PDB entry 2N8J | solution NMR | chains A and B

[Chain A]
Name: Calmodulin
Organism: Homo sapiens
UniProt: P62158 (CALM_HUMAN); residues 1-148 here correspond to UniProt positions 2-149 (UniProt number = residue number + 1)
Amino-acid sequence (148 residues; each row starts with the number of its first residue):
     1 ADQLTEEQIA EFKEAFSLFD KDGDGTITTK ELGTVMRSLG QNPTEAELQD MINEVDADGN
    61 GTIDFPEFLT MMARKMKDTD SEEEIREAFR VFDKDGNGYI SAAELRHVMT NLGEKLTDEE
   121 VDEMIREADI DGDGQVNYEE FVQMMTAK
What the authors report for this chain:
  - mutagenesis - D20A/D56A, D93A/D129A: decreased binding to Nitric oxide synthase, endothelial (chain B)

[Chain B]
Name: Nitric oxide synthase, endothelial
UniProt: P29474 (NOS3_HUMAN); residues 149-170 here correspond to UniProt positions 491-512 (UniProt number = residue number + 342)
Amino-acid sequence (22 residues; each row starts with the number of its first residue):
   149 TRKKTFKEVA NAVKISASLM GT
Swiss-Prot annotation at these positions:
  - region: Thr-149 to Met-168 (Calmodulin-binding)
  - modified residue: Thr-153 (Phosphothreonine)

[Interface between chain A and chain B]
Residue-residue contacts - 38 pairs, chain A then chain B:
  Glu-6(A) / Asn-159(B)
  Glu-7(A) / Asn-159(B)
  Ala-10(A) / Asn-159(B)
  Glu-11(A) / Ala-160(B)
  Met-36(A) / Leu-167(B)
  Gln-41(A) / Leu-167(B)
  Asn-42(A) / Met-168(B)
  Pro-43(A) / Leu-167(B)
  Thr-44(A) / Gly-169(B)
  Glu-47(A) / Gly-169(B)
  Met-72(A) / Leu-167(B)
  Lys-75(A) / Ser-166(B)
  Lys-75(A) / Leu-167(B)
  Met-76(A) / Ile-163(B)
  Met-76(A) / Ser-166(B)
  Glu-87(A) / Ser-164(B)
  Glu-87(A) / Ala-165(B)
  Glu-87(A) / Ser-166(B)
  Val-91(A) / Val-161(B)
  Val-91(A) / Ser-164(B)
  Phe-92(A) / Phe-154(B)
  Phe-92(A) / Val-157(B)
  Phe-92(A) / Val-161(B)
  Leu-112(A) / Val-161(B)
  Glu-123(A) / Thr-153(B)
  Met-124(A) / Thr-153(B)
  Met-124(A) / Val-157(B)
  Glu-127(A) / Lys-151(B)
  Glu-127(A) / Lys-152(B)
  Glu-127(A) / Thr-153(B)
  Glu-127(A) / Phe-154(B)
  Glu-127(A) / Lys-155(B)
  Phe-141(A) / Phe-154(B)
  Met-144(A) / Phe-154(B)
  Met-144(A) / Lys-155(B)
  Met-145(A) / Phe-154(B)
  Met-145(A) / Lys-162(B)
  Lys-148(A) / Lys-155(B)
Interface residues without a listed pair, chain A (28 interface residues in all): Met-51, Ala-88, Met-109, Ala-147
Interface residues without a listed pair, chain B (20 interface residues in all): Thr-149, Arg-150, Glu-156
Interface features reported in the paper:
  - residue pairs: Met-36(A)/Leu-167(B) (hydrophobic contact), Met-51(A)/Leu-167(B) (hydrophobic contact), Met-72(A)/Leu-167(B) (hydrophobic contact), Lys-75(A)/Leu-167(B) (hydrophobic contact)
  - interface residues, chain A: Val-91(A), Phe-92(A), Leu-112(A), Phe-141(A), Met-144(A)
  - interface residues, chain B: Phe-154(B), Val-161(B)

[Overview]
The interface between chain A and chain B involves 28 residues on one side and 20 on the other. The paper
describes hydrophobic contacts between Met-36(A) and Leu-167(B), Met-51(A) and Leu-167(B) and Met-72(A) and
Leu-167(B) among others. From the paper: D20A/D56A and D93A/D129A of chain A reduce binding to Nitric oxide
synthase, endothelial (chain B); interface residues Val-91(A), Phe-92(A) and Phe-154(B) among others.
Here chain A is Calmodulin (Homo sapiens) and chain B is Nitric oxide synthase, endothelial. Entry 2N8J
(Structure and 15N relaxation data of Calmodulin bound to the endothelial Nitric Oxide Synthase Calmodulin
Binding ...) was determined by solution NMR.
